PDB entry 1UU4 | X-ray diffraction, 1.49 A resolution | chain A

[Chain A]
Protein: Endo-beta-1,4-glucanase
From: Humicola grisea
Notes: EC 3.2.1.4; fragment: catalytic domain, residues 31-254
UniProt: Q8NJY3 (Q8NJY3); residues 1-224 here correspond to UniProt positions 31-254 (UniProt number = residue number + 30)
Amino-acid sequence (224 residues; row label = number of the first residue in the row):
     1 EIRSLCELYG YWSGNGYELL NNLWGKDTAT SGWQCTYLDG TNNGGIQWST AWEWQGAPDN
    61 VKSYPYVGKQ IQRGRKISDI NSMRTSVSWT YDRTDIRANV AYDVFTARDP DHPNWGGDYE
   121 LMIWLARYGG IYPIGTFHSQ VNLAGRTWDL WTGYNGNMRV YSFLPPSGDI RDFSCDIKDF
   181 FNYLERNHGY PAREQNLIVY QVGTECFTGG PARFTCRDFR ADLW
Modified residues: Glu-1 (pyroglutamic acid; PCA)
Disulfides: Cys-6/Cys-35

[Overview]
Chain A is Endo-beta-1,4-glucanase (Humicola grisea); the structure, X-ray crystal structure of the catalytic
domain of humicola grisea CEL12A in complex with cellobiose, was determined by X-ray diffraction, deposited
together with 1UU5, 1UU6 and 1W2U.
